5E4T - chain A; structure by X-ray diffraction, 2.43 A resolution.

# Chain A
Molecule: Acetylcholinesterase
Organism: Torpedo californica
Notes: EC 3.1.1.7
UniProt: P04058 (ACES_TORCA); residues 1-543 here correspond to UniProt positions 22-564 (UniProt number = residue number + 21)
Chain sequence (543 residues; each row starts with the number of its first residue):
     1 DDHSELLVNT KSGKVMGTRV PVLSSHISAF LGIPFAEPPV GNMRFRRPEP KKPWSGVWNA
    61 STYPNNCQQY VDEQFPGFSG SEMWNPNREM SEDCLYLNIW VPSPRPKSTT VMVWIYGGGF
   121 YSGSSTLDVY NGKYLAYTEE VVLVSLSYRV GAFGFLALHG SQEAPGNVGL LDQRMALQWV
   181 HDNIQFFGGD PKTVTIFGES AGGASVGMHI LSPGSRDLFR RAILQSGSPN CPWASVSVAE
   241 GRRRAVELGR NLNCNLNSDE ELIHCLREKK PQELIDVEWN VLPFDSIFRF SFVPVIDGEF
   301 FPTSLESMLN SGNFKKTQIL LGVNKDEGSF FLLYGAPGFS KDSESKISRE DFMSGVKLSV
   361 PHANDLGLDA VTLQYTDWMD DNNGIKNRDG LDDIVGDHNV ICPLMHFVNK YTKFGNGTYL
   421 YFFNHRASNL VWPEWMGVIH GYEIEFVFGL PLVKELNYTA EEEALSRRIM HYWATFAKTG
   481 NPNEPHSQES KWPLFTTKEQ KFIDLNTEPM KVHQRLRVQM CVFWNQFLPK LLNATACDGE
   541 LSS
Unresolved in the structure: 1-3, 536-543
Curated features (UniProtKB/Swiss-Prot):
  - active site: Ser200 (Acyl-ester intermediate), Glu327 (Charge relay system), His440 (Charge relay system)
  - lipidation: Ser543 (GPI-anchor amidated serine)
  - glycosylation (N-linked (GlcNAc...) asparagine): Asn59, Asn416, Asn457, Asn533
Disulfides: Cys67-Cys94, Cys254-Cys265, Cys402-Cys521
Covalent attachments: N-acetylglucosamine (NAG) linked to Asn59, Asn416, Asn457
Small-molecule neighbours: 3,7-bis(dimethylamino)phenothiazin-5-ium (MBT): Tyr70, Asp72, Tyr121, Trp279, Phe330, Phe331, Tyr334
Reported in the primary citation:
  - binding site for triethylene glycol: Trp84
  - binding site for 3,7-bis(dimethylamino)phenothiazin-5-ium: Trp279
  - catalytic residues: Ser200, His440 (citing earlier work)

# In short
Chain A binds 3,7-bis(dimethylamino)phenothiazin-5-ium. Covalently linked N-acetylglucosamine: at Asn59,
Asn416 and Asn457. From UniProt: 3 active-site residues. The paper reports catalytic residues Ser200 and
His440; a binding site for triethylene glycol at Trp84.
Chain A is Acetylcholinesterase (Torpedo californica); the structure, Acetylcholinesterase Methylene Blue with
PEG, was determined by X-ray diffraction (same publication as 5DLP, 5E2I and 5E4J).
